PDB entry 6VO1 | electron microscopy, 3.88 A resolution | chains A and B of the 12 polymer chains in the assembly

== Chain A ==
Name: Envelope glycoprotein gp120
Organism: Human immunodeficiency virus 1
UniProt: Q2N0S6 (Q2N0S6_9HIV1); the construct lacks a stretch of the UniProt sequence and is renumbered around it, so the offset changes along the chain: 31-141 = UniProt 30-140; 150-185 = UniProt 141-176; 190-309 = UniProt 189-308; 312-323 = UniProt 309-320; 2 more segments
Amino-acid sequence (475 residues; numbered 31 to 507 plus 13 insertion-coded residues; 15 numbers in that range are skipped by the numbering (no residue carries them; nothing is unmodelled there); the number before each row is that of its first residue; a row labelled like 185A-185L holds insertion residues (185A, then the next letters in order)):
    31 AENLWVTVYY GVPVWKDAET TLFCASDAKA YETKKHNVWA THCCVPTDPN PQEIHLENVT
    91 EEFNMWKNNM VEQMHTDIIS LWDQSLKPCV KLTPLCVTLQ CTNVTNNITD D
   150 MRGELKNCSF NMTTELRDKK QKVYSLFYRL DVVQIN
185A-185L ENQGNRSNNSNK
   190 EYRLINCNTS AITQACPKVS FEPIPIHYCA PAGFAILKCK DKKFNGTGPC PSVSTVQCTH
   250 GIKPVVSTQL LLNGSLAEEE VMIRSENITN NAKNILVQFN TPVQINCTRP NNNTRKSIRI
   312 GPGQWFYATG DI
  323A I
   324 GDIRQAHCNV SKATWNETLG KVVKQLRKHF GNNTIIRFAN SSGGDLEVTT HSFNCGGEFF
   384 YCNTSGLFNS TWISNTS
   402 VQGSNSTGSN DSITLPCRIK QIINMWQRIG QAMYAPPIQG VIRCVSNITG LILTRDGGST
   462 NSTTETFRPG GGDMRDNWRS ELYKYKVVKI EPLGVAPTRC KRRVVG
Disordered / not traced: 31-32, 57-63, 185A-185L, 402-411, 504-507
Cystine bridges: Cys54-Cys73, Cys119-Cys205, Cys126-Cys196, Cys131-Cys157, Cys218-Cys247, Cys228-Cys239, Cys296-Cys331, Cys378-Cys445, Cys385-Cys418
Covalent attachments: N-acetylglucosamine (NAG) linked to Asn88, Asn133, Asn156, Asn160, Asn197, Asn234, Asn262, Asn276, Asn295, Asn332, Asn339, Asn355, Asn386, Asn392, Asn448
Construct notes: conflict Lys64 (Glu63 in Q2N0S6), Cys73 (Ala72 in Q2N0S6), Trp316 (Ala313 in Q2N0S6), Asn332 (Thr330 in Q2N0S6), Cys501 (Ala498 in Q2N0S6)
What the authors report for this chain:
  - post-translational modification sites: Asn355

== Chain B ==
Name: Envelope glycoprotein gp41
Organism: Human immunodeficiency virus 1
UniProt: Q2N0S6 (Q2N0S6_9HIV1); residues 512-664 here correspond to UniProt positions 509-661 (UniProt number = residue number - 3)
Amino-acid sequence (153 residues; numbered 512 to 664; the number before each row is that of its first residue):
   512 AVGIGAVFLG FLGAAGSTMG AASMTLTVQA RNLLSGIVQQ QSNLLRAPEC QQHLLKLTVW
   572 GIKQLQARVL AVERYLRDQQ LLGIWGCSGK LICCTNVPWN SSWSNRNLSE IWDNMTWLQW
   632 DKEISNYTQI IYGLLEESQN QQEKNEQDLL ALD
Disordered / not traced: 512-520, 547-558, 662-664
Cystine bridges: Cys598-Cys604
Construct notes: conflict Pro559 (Ile556 in Q2N0S6), Cys561 (Ala558 in Q2N0S6), Cys605 (Thr602 in Q2N0S6)

== Chain A / chain B interface ==
Pairs across the interface - 98 pairs, chain A then chain B:
  Leu34(A) - Pro609(B)
  Leu34(A) - Trp610(B)  hydrogen bond (backbone-backbone)
  Trp35(A) - Asn607(B)
  Trp35(A) - Val608(B)
  Trp35(A) - Pro609(B)
  Trp35(A) - Trp610(B)
  Val36(A) - Thr606(B)  hydrogen bond (backbone-side chain)
  Val36(A) - Val608(B)  hydrogen bond (backbone-backbone)
  Val36(A) - Trp610(B)  hydrophobic
  Val36(A) - Trp614(B)  hydrophobic
  Val36(A) - Ile642(B)  hydrophobic
  Val36(A) - Leu646(B)  hydrophobic
  Thr37(A) - Ile603(B)
  Thr37(A) - Cys604(B)
  Thr37(A) - Cys605(B)
  Val38(A) - Leu602(B)
  Val38(A) - Ile603(B)
  Val38(A) - Cys604(B)  hydrogen bond (backbone-backbone)
  Val38(A) - Thr606(B)
  Val38(A) - Leu646(B)  hydrophobic
  Tyr39(A) - Leu602(B)
  Tyr39(A) - Ile603(B)  hydrophobic
  Tyr39(A) - Trp623(B)
  Tyr39(A) - Trp628(B)  hydrophobic
  Tyr40(A) - Leu537(B)
  Tyr40(A) - Leu544(B)
  Tyr40(A) - Asp589(B)  hydrogen bond
  Tyr40(A) - Leu602(B)  hydrogen bond (backbone-backbone)
  Gly41(A) - Leu537(B)
  Gly41(A) - Gln540(B)
  Val42(A) - Leu537(B)
  Val42(A) - Trp628(B)  hydrophobic
  Pro43(A) - Ala525(B)
  Pro43(A) - Ala526(B)
  Pro43(A) - Gln540(B)
  Pro43(A) - Trp628(B)
  Val44(A) - Trp628(B)
  Val44(A) - Leu629(B)
  Trp45(A) - Ala526(B)  hydrophobic
  Trp45(A) - Leu629(B)  hydrophobic
  Lys46(A) - Asp632(B)  salt bridge
  Phe53(A) - Gln575(B)
  Thr71(A) - His564(B)
  His72(A) - His564(B)  hydrogen bond
  His72(A) - Trp571(B)
  Cys74(A) - Pro559(B)
  Cys74(A) - Glu560(B)
  Cys74(A) - Cys561(B)  disulfide
  Val75(A) - Cys561(B)
  Ile84(A) - Gly521(B)
  Ile84(A) - Phe522(B)
  Ile84(A) - Gly524(B)
  Leu86(A) - Leu523(B)
  Leu86(A) - Gly524(B)
  Asn88(A) - Gly527(B)
  Val89(A) - Ala526(B)
  Asp107(A) - Trp571(B)
  Asp107(A) - Lys574(B)  salt bridge
  Ser110(A) - Trp571(B)
  Gln114(A) - Leu568(B)
  Gln114(A) - Val570(B)
  Gln114(A) - Trp571(B)  hydrogen bond
  Ala221(A) - Leu544(B)
  Ala221(A) - Ser546(B)
  Ala221(A) - Arg585(B)  hydrogen bond (backbone-side chain)
  Gly222(A) - Arg585(B)
  Phe223(A) - Arg585(B)
  Thr244(A) - Leu523(B)
  Lys490(A) - Arg585(B)
  Ile491(A) - Leu523(B)  hydrophobic
  Pro493(A) - Asp589(B)
  Leu494(A) - Leu592(B)  hydrophobic
  Leu494(A) - Leu593(B)  hydrophobic
  Leu494(A) - Trp596(B)  hydrophobic
  Leu494(A) - Tyr643(B)
  Val496(A) - Trp628(B)
  Val496(A) - Trp631(B)  hydrogen bond (backbone-side chain)
  Val496(A) - Ile635(B)
  Val496(A) - Ile642(B)  hydrophobic
  Ala497(A) - Trp610(B)
  Ala497(A) - Trp623(B)  hydrophobic
  Ala497(A) - Trp628(B)  hydrophobic
  Ala497(A) - Trp631(B)
  Pro498(A) - Trp610(B)  hydrophobic
  Pro498(A) - Ile622(B)  hydrophobic
  Pro498(A) - Trp623(B)  hydrogen bond (backbone-side chain)
  Pro498(A) - Trp631(B)
  Thr499(A) - Trp623(B)
  Cys501(A) - Cys605(B)  disulfide
  Lys502(A) - Asn607(B)
  Arg503(A) - Trp596(B)  hydrogen bond (side chain-backbone)
  Arg503(A) - Gly597(B)  hydrogen bond (side chain-backbone)
  Arg503(A) - Cys598(B)
  Arg503(A) - Cys605(B)  hydrogen bond (side chain-backbone)
  Arg503(A) - Thr606(B)
  Arg503(A) - Asn607(B)  hydrogen bond (backbone-side chain)
  Arg503(A) - Gln650(B)  hydrogen bond
  Arg503(A) - Gln653(B)  hydrogen bond
Other interface residues (no listed pair), chain A (48 interface residues in all): Thr51, Cys73, His85, Glu87, Leu111, Ala224, Gly495, Arg500
Other interface residues (no listed pair), chain B (56 interface residues in all): Ala533, Thr536, Ala541, Leu545, Ala582, Gln590, Leu619
Cross-chain cystine bridges: Cys74(A)-Cys561(B), Cys501(A)-Cys605(B)

== Summary ==
48 residues of chain A face 56 of chain B across their interface, with 2 disulfide bonds, 17 hydrogen bonds
and 2 salt bridges. Polar contacts include Lys46(A)-Asp632(B), Asp107(A)-Lys574(B) and Val36(A)-Thr606(B).
N-acetylglucosamine is covalently linked to Asn88(A), Asn133(A), Asn156(A), Asn160(A), Asn197(A) and Asn234(A)
and 9 more. From the paper: a modification site at Asn355(A).
Chain A is Envelope glycoprotein gp120 and chain B is Envelope glycoprotein gp41, both from Human
immunodeficiency virus 1; the structure, BG505 SOSIP.v5.2 in complex with rhesus macaque Fab RM20J, was
determined by electron microscopy together with 6VOR, 6VSR, 6VLR and 6VN0 from the same study.
